PDB entry 9C0Z | X-ray diffraction, 1.51 A resolution | chain A

== Chain A ==
Molecule: Clathrin heavy chain 1
Source organism: Homo sapiens
Reference sequence: Q00610 (CLH1_HUMAN); numbering as in UniProt (aligned over 2-364)
Amino-acid sequence (363 residues; numbered 2 to 364; the number before each row is that of its first residue):
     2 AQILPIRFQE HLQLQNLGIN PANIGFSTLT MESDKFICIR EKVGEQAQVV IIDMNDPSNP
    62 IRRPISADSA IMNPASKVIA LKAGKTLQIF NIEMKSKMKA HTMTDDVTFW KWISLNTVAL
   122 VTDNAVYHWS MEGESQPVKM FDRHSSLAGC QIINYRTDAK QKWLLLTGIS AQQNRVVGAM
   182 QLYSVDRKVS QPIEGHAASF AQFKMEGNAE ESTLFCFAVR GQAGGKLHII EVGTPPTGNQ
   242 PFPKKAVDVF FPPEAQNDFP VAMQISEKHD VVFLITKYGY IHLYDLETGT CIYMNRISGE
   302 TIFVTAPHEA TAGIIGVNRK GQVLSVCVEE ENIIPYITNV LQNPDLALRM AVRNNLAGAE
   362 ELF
Ligand contacts: A1ATQ (N-[4-oxidanylidene-5-[(2-phenoxyphenyl)methylidene]-1,3-thiazol-2-yl]naphthalene-1-sulfonamide): Val50, Val51, Ile52, Ile62, Arg64, Ile66, Ile80, Leu82, Phe91, Ile93, Lys96
Curated features (UniProtKB/Swiss-Prot):
  - region: Ala68 to Asp107 (WD40-like repeat 2), Thr302 to Glu330 (WD40-like repeat 7)
  - modified residue: Ala2 (N-acetylalanine), Ser67 (Phosphoserine), Thr105 (Phosphothreonine), Tyr184 (Phosphotyrosine)

== Summary ==
Ligands of chain A: compound A1ATQ.
Chain A is Clathrin heavy chain 1 (Homo sapiens); the structure, Clathrin terminal domain complexed with
pitstop 2d, was determined by X-ray diffraction (same publication as 9C0Y).
